PDB entry 9AXF | electron microscopy, 3.50 A resolution | chains B and N of the 7 polymer chains in the assembly

Chain B:
Protein: Guanine nucleotide-binding protein G(I)/G(S)/G(T) subunit beta-1
Organism: Homo sapiens
UniProt: P62873 (GBB1_HUMAN); residues 2-340 here = UniProt positions 2-340
Sequence (348 residues; row label = number of the first residue in the row; numbers below 1 keep their minus sign (Met-7 is residue -7)):
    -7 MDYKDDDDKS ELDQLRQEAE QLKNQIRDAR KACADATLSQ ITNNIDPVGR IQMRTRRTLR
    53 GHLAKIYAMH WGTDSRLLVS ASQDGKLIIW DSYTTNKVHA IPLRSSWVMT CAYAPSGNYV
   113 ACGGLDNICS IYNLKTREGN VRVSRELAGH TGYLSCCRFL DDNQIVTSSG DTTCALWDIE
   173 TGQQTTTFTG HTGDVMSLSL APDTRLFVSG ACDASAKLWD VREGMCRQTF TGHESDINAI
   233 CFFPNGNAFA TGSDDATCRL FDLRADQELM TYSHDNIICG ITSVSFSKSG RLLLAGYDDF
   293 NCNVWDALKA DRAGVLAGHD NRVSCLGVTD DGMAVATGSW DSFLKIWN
Disordered / not traced: -7 to 2
Sequence notes: initiating methionine (-7); expression tag (-6 to 1)
Curated features (UniProtKB/Swiss-Prot):
  - modified residue: Ser2 (N-acetylserine), His266 (Phosphohistidine)
  - natural variant: Leu30 (L30F: In MRD42; uncertain significance), Arg52 (R52G: In MRD42), Gly64 (G64V: In MRD42), Asp76 (D76E: In MRD42; D76G: In MRD42), Gly77 (G77S: In MRD42), Lys78 (K78R: In MRD42), Ile80 (I80N: In MRD42; I80T: In MRD42), His91 (H91R: In MRD42; uncertain significance), Ala92 (A92T: In MRD42), Pro94 (P94S: In MRD42), Leu95 (L95P: In MRD42), Arg96 (R96L: In MRD42), 5 further natural variant entries in UniProt

Chain N:
Protein: Nanobody Nb-35
Organism: Lama glama
Notes: antibody fragment or engineered binder
Sequence (160 residues; numbered -21 to 138; the number before each row is that of its first residue; numbers below 1 keep their minus sign (Met-21 is residue -21)):
   -21 MKYLLPTAAA GLLLLAAQPA MAQVQLQESG GGLVQPGGSL RLSCAASGFT FSNYKMNWVR
    39 QAPGKGLEWV SDISQSGASI SYTGSVKGRF TISRDNAKNT LYLQMNSLKP EDTAVYYCAR
    99 CPAPFTRDCF DVTSTTYAYR GQGTQVTVSS HHHHHHEPEA
Disordered / not traced: -21 to 0, 127-138
Cystine bridges: Cys22-Cys96, Cys99-Cys107

Chain B / chain N interface:
Contacting residue pairs - 17 pairs, chain B then chain N:
  Arg8(B) - Gln120(N)  hydrogen bond
  Cys204(B) - Tyr117(N)
  Asp205(B) - Ala116(N)
  Asp205(B) - Tyr117(N)
  Ala206(B) - Tyr117(N)
  Glu226(B) - Val2(N)
  Glu226(B) - Gly26(N)
  Glu226(B) - Phe27(N)
  Glu226(B) - Thr28(N)
  Glu226(B) - Tyr32(N)  hydrogen bond
  Glu226(B) - Arg98(N)  hydrogen bond (backbone-side chain)
  Glu226(B) - Tyr117(N)
  Ser227(B) - Pro100(N)  hydrogen bond (side chain-backbone)
  Ser227(B) - Tyr117(N)
  Asp228(B) - Tyr117(N)  hydrogen bond
  Asp246(B) - Pro102(N)
  Ile270(B) - Phe103(N)
Interface residues without a listed pair, chain B (12 interface residues in all): Lys15, Thr223, His225
Interface residues without a listed pair, chain N (14 interface residues in all): Gln1, Ala101

Overview:
Chain B and chain N form an interface of 12 and 14 residues respectively; the contacts include 5 hydrogen
bonds. Among the polar pairs are Arg8(B)-Gln120(N), Glu226(B)-Tyr32(N) and Glu226(B)-Arg98(N).
Chain B is Guanine nucleotide-binding protein G(I)/G(S)/G(T) subunit beta-1 (Homo sapiens) and chain N is
Nanobody Nb-35 (Lama glama); the structure, Structure of human calcium-sensing receptor in complex with
chimeric Gq (miniGisq) protein in detergent, was determined by electron microscopy, deposited together with
9ASB, 9AVG, 9AVL and 9AYF.
